Entry 3B2E (X-ray diffraction, 3.00 A resolution); this record covers chains A and F of the 4 polymer chains in the assembly.

Chain A:
Name: ATPase GET3
From: Saccharomyces cerevisiae
Notes: EC 3.6.3.16
Amino-acid sequence (362 residues; numbered 1 to 362; the number before each row is that of its first residue):
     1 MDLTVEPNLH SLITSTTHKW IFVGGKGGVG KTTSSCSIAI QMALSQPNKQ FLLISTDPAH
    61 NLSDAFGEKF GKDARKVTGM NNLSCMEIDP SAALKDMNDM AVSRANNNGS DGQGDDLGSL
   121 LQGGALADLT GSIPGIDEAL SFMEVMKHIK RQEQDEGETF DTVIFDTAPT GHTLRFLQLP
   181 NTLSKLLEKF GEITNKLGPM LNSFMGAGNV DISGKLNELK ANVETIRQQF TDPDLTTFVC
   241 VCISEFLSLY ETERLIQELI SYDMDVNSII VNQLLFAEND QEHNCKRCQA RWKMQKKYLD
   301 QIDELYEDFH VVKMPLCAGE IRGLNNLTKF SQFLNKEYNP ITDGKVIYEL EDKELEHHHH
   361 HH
Unresolved in the structure: 1-2, 100-125, 192-207, 352-362
Ligand contacts: ADP (adenosine-5'-diphosphate): G25, G27, G28, V29, G30, K31, T32, T33, N272, Q273, P315, L316, C317, G319, E320, I321, R322, F330

Chain F:
Name: Golgi to ER traffic protein 1
From: Saccharomyces cerevisiae
Notes: fragment: Get1 cytosolic domain
UniProt: P53192 (GET1_YEAST); residue numbers follow UniProt; this construct covers 21-104
Amino-acid sequence (84 residues; row label = number of the first residue in the row):
    21 TNKYHEKWIS KFAPGNELSK KYLAKVKERH ELKEFNNSIS AQDNYAKWTK NNRKLDSLDK
    81 EINNLKDEIQ SENKAFQAHL HKLR
Unresolved in the structure: 21-33, 96-104

Chain A / chain F interface:
Pairs across the interface (10; chain A residue first):
  P58(A) - N57(F)
  A59(A) - S60(F)
  S91(A) - E54(F)  hydrogen bond (side chain-backbone)
  L94(A) - E54(F)
  K95(A) - E54(F)
  L126(A) - K47(F)
  A127(A) - H50(F)
  T130(A) - H50(F)
  D137(A) - H50(F)  salt bridge
  T170(A) - W68(F)
Other interface residues (no listed pair), chain A (13 interface residues in all): D128, G131, E138
Other interface residues (no listed pair), chain F (11 interface residues in all): L43, V46, K53, S58, A61

Summary:
Chain A and chain F form an interface of 13 and 11 residues respectively, with 1 hydrogen bond and 1 salt
bridge. Polar contacts include D137(A)-H50(F) and S91(A)-E54(F). Ligands of chain A: ADP.
Chain A is ATPase GET3 and chain F is Golgi to ER traffic protein 1, both from Saccharomyces cerevisiae; the
structure, Crystal structure of S. cerevisiae Get3 in the open conformation in complex with Get1 cytosolic
domain, was determined by X-ray diffraction (same publication as 3VLC).
